Entry 3J16 (electron microscopy, 7.20 A resolution (low resolution: residue-level contacts below are approximate; hydrogen-bond / salt-bridge calls are withheld)); this record covers chains J and D of the 12 polymer chains in the assembly.

[Chain J]
Molecule: 28S ribosomal RNA
Organism: Saccharomyces cerevisiae
Sequence (233 nucleotides; each row starts with the number of its first residue; note: 1501 numbers in that range are skipped by the numbering (no residue carries them; nothing is unmodelled there)):
    36 CUCAAAGAUUAAGCCAUG
   152 UGGUAAUUCUA
   412 AUCCAAGGAA
   425 AGCAGGCGCGCAAAUUACCCAAUCCUAAUUCAGGGAGGUAGUGA
   548 GGAGGGCAAGUCUGGUGCCAGCAGCCGCGGUAAUUCCAGCUCC
  1175 UGCGGCUUAAUUUGACUCAACACGGGGAAACUCACC
  1266 UGGUGGUGCAUGGC
  1427 AGGUCUGUGAUGCCCUU
  1631 ACACACCGCCCGUCGCUAGU
  1750 ACUAAAAGUCGUAACAAGGU

[Chain D]
Molecule: 40S ribosomal protein S24-A
Organism: Saccharomyces cerevisiae
Reference sequence: P0CX31 (RS24A_YEAST); numbering as in UniProt (aligned over 1-135)
Amino-acid sequence (135 residues; each row starts with the number of its first residue):
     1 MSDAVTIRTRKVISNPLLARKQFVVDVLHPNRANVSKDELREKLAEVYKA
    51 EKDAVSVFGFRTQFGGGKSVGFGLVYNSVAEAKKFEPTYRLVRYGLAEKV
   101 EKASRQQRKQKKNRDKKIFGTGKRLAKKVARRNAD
Disordered / not traced: 1
UniProt features mapped onto this chain:
  - modified residue: Ser-2 (N-acetylserine), Ser-14 (Phosphoserine), Ser-56 (Phosphoserine)
  - cross-link: Lys-21 (Glycyl lysine isopeptide (Lys-Gly) (interchain with G-Cter in ubiquitin))

[How chain J and chain D interact]
Residue-residue contacts (6; chain J residue first):
  G153(J) / Lys-128(D)
  C444(J) / Arg-105(D)
  G457(J) / Arg-105(D)
  G458(J) / Arg-105(D)
  G458(J) / Lys-109(D)
  G459(J) / Lys-109(D)
Also at the interface, not in a pair above, chain J (9 interface residues in all): U152, U159, C442, C443
Also at the interface, not in a pair above, chain D (9 interface residues in all): Ser-104, Gln-106, Arg-108, Lys-116, Arg-124, Arg-131

[Overview]
Chain J and chain D each contribute 9 residues to their interface.
Chain J is 28S ribosomal RNA and chain D is 40S ribosomal protein S24-A, both from Saccharomyces cerevisiae;
the structure, Models of ribosome-bound Dom34p and Rli1p and their ribosomal binding partners, was determined
by electron microscopy, deposited together with 3J15.
